PDB entry 8YN1 | electron microscopy, 3.09 A resolution | chains A and C of the 3 polymer chains in the assembly

# Chain A
Protein: Protein EDS1
From: Arabidopsis thaliana
UniProtKB: Q9SU72 (EDS1C_ARATH); numbering as in UniProt (aligned over 2-615)
Amino-acid sequence (614 residues; numbered 2 to 615; the number before each row is that of its first residue):
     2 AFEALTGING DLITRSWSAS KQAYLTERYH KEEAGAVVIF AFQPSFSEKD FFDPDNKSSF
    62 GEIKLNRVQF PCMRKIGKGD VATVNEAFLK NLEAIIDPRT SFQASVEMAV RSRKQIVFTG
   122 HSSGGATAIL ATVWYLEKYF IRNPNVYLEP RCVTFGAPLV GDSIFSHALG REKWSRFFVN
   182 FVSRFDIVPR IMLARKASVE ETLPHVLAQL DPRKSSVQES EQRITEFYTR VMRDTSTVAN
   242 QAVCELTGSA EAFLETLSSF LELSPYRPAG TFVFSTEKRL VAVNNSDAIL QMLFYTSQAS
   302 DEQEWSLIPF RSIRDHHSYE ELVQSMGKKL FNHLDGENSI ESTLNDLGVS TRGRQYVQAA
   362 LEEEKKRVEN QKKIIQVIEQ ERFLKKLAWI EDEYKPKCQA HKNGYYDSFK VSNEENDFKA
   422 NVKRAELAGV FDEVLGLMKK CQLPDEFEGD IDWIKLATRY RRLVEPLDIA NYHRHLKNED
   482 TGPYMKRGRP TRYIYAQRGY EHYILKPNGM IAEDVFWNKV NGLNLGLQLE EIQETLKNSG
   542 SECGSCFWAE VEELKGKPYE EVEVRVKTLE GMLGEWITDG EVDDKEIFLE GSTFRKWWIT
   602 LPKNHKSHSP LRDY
Disordered / not traced: 508-541
Residues lining bound ligands: adenosine-5-diphosphoribose / ATP: Asn-422, Arg-425, Asp-433, Asp-469, Ile-470, Asn-472, Tyr-473, His-476, Lys-478, Thr-482, Tyr-485, Arg-488, Gly-489, Pro-491, Thr-492

# Chain C
Protein: Probable disease resistance protein At5g66900
From: Arabidopsis thaliana
UniProtKB: Q9FKZ1 (DRL42_ARATH); numbering as in UniProt (aligned over 404-809)
Amino-acid sequence (406 residues; row label = number of the first residue in the row):
   404 SFDALDPNLK ECFLDMGSFL EDQKIRASVI IDMWVELYGK GSSILYMYLE DLASQNLLKL
   464 VPLGTNEHED GFYNDFLVTQ HDILRELAIC QSEFKENLER KRLNLEILEN TFPDWCLNTI
   524 NASLLSISTD DLFSSKWLEM DCPNVEALVL NLSSSDYALP SFISGMKKLK VLTITNHGFY
   584 PARLSNFSCL SSLPNLKRIR LEKVSITLLD IPQLQLSSLK KLSLVMCSFG EVFYDTEDIV
   644 VSNALSKLQE IDIDYCYDLD ELPYWISEIV SLKTLSITNC NKLSQLPEAI GNLSRLEVLR
   704 LCSSMNLSEL PEATEGLSNL RFLDISHCLG LRKLPQEIGK LQNLKKISMR KCSGCELPES
   764 VTNLENLEVK CDEETGLLWE RLKPKMRNLR VQEEEIEHNL NLLQMF

# Chain A / chain C interface
Pairs across the interface - 6 pairs, chain A then chain C:
  Arg-383(A) / Glu-798(C)
  Glu-416(A) / Asn-802(C)
  Glu-416(A) / Leu-803(C)  hydrogen bond (side chain-backbone)
  Phe-419(A) / Leu-803(C)  hydrophobic
  Lys-420(A) / His-801(C)
  Val-423(A) / His-801(C)
Interface residues without a listed pair, chain A (6 interface residues in all): Glu-427

# In short
6 residues of chain A face 4 of chain C across their interface, with 1 hydrogen bond. The hydrogen-bonded pair
is Glu-416(A)/Leu-803(C). Chain A binds adenosine-5-diphosphoribose / ATP.
Here chain A is Protein EDS1 and chain C is Probable disease resistance protein At5g66900, both from
Arabidopsis thaliana. Entry 8YN1 (Cryo-EM structure of NRG1A(LRR) in complex with EDS1-SAG101-(ADPr-ATP)) was
determined by electron microscopy (same publication as 8YN0).
